Entry 1F2V (X-ray diffraction, 2.10 A resolution); this record covers chain A.

[Chain A]
Name: Precorrin-8X methylmutase
Organism: Pseudomonas denitrificans
Notes: EC 5.4.1.2
UniProtKB: P21638 (COBH_PSEDE); residue numbers follow UniProt; this construct covers 2-210
Amino-acid sequence (219 residues; row label = number of the first residue in the row; numbers below 1 keep their minus sign (Met-8 is residue -8)):
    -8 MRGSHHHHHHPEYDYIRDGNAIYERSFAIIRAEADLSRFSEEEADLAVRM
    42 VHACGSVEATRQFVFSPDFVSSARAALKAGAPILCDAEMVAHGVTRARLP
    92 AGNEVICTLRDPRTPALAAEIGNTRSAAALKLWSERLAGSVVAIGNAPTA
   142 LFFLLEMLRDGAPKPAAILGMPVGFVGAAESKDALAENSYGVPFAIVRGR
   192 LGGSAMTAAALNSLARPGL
Disordered / not traced: -8 to 1
Construct notes: expression tag (-8 to 1)
UniProt features mapped onto this chain:
  - active site: His43 (Proton donor/acceptor)
  - binding site (substrate): Ser17, Arg40

[Summary]
Curated annotation (UniProt) lists active-site residue His43 and substrate-binding residues Ser17 and Arg40.
Chain A is Precorrin-8X methylmutase (Pseudomonas denitrificans); the structure, Crystal structure analysis of
precorrin-8X methylmutase of aerobic vitamin B12 synthesis, was determined by X-ray diffraction (same
publication as 1I1H).
